PDB entry 2NMP | X-ray diffraction, 2.60 A resolution | chains C and D of the 4 polymer chains in the assembly

== Chain C (and D) ==
Name: Cystathionine gamma-lyase
Organism: Homo sapiens
Notes: chain D of this document is another copy of the same molecule, construct and numbering; everything in this record applies to it too
UniProtKB: P32929 (CGL_HUMAN); residues 1-402 here = UniProt positions 1-402
Chain sequence (403 residues; numbered 0 to 402; the number before each row is that of its first residue; numbering starts at 0):
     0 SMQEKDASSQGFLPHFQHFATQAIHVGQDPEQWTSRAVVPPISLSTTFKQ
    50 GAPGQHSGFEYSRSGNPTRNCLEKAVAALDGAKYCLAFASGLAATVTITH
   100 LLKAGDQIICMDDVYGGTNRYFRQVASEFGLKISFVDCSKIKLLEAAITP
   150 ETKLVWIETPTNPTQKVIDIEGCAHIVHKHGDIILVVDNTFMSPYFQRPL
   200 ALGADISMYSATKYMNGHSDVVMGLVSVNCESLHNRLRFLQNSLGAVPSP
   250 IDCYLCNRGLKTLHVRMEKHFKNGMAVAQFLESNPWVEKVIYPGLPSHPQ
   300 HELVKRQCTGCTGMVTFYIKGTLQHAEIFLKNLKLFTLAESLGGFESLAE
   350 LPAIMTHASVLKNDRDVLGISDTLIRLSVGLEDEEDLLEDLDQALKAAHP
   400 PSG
Disordered / not traced: 0-9, 55-56, 402 (chain D: 0-9, 359-360, 402)
Construct notes: expression tag (0)
Covalently attached groups: pyridoxal phosphate (PLP) linked to Lys212
Residues lining bound ligands: pyridoxal phosphate (PLP): Ser89, Gly90, Leu91, Tyr114, Thr117, Glu157, Asn161, Asp187, Thr189, Phe190, Met207, Ser209, Thr211, Val221, Met222, Leu341
Swiss-Prot annotation at these positions:
  - binding site (substrate): Arg62, Tyr114, Arg119, Glu339
  - modified residue: Lys212 (N6-(pyridoxal phosphate)lysine)
  - natural variant: Thr67 (T67I: In CSTNU), Gln240 (Q240E: In CSTNU)

== How chain C and chain D interact ==
Contacting residue pairs - 104 pairs, chain C then chain D:
  Leu43(C) with Asp219(D); Leu254(D), hydrophobic
  Ser44(C) with Ser218(D)
  Thr45(C) with Ser218(D), hydrogen bond (backbone-backbone); Asp219(D); Val220(D)
  Thr46(C) with Ala338(D); Glu339(D); Ser340(D)
  Phe47(C) with Ala338(D)
  Lys48(C) with Thr336(D); Leu337(D)
  Gln49(C) with Leu337(D), hydrogen bond (backbone-backbone); Glu339(D); Met354(D)
  Ala51(C) with Leu337(D), hydrophobic
  Pro52(C) with Leu337(D); Ile353(D), hydrophobic; Met354(D), hydrophobic
  Glu59(C) with Glu339(D)
  Tyr60(C) with Thr211(D); Lys212(D); Ser340(D)
  Ser61(C) with Val221(D)
  Arg62(C) with Leu91(D); Tyr114(D); Arg119(D)
  Ala88(C) with Ala88(D), hydrophobic; Gly244(D); Val246(D)
  Ser89(C) with Arg62(D); Gly244(D), hydrogen bond (side chain-backbone)
  Leu91(C) with Arg62(D); Asn241(D); Ser242(D); Leu243(D)
  Ala92(C) with Leu243(D), hydrogen bond (backbone-backbone); Gly244(D)
  Val95(C) with Leu243(D)
  His99(C) with His99(D); Val124(D); Phe128(D)
  Leu101(C) with Phe128(D)
  Lys102(C) with Glu127(D); Phe128(D)
  Ala103(C) with Glu127(D), hydrogen bond (backbone-backbone)
  Tyr114(C) with Arg62(D), hydrogen bond
  Arg119(C) with Arg62(D); Asn241(D); Ser242(D), hydrogen bond
  Tyr120(C) with Leu243(D), hydrophobic
  Gln123(C) with Phe238(D)
  Val124(C) with His99(D); Leu243(D), hydrophobic
  Glu127(C) with Leu101(D); Lys102(D); Ala103(D), hydrogen bond (backbone-backbone)
  Phe128(C) with Thr98(D); His99(D); Leu101(D); Phe128(D)
  Thr211(C) with Thr45(D); Tyr60(D)
  Lys212(C) with Tyr60(D)
  Ser218(C) with Leu43(D); Ser44(D); Thr45(D), hydrogen bond (backbone-backbone)
  Asp219(C) with Leu43(D)
  Val220(C) with Thr45(D)
  Val221(C) with Thr45(D); Ser61(D)
  Phe238(C) with Arg119(D); Gln123(D)
  Asn241(C) with Leu91(D); Arg119(D), hydrogen bond
  Ser242(C) with Leu91(D); Arg119(D)
  Leu243(C) with Leu91(D); Ala92(D), hydrogen bond (backbone-backbone); Val95(D); Tyr120(D), hydrophobic
  Gly244(C) with Ala88(D); Ser89(D), hydrogen bond (backbone-side chain); Ala92(D)
  Val246(C) with Ala88(D)
  Ser248(C) with Ser248(D); Asp251(D), hydrogen bond
  Asp251(C) with Ser248(D), hydrogen bond
  Thr336(C) with Lys48(D)
  Leu337(C) with Lys48(D); Gln49(D), hydrogen bond (backbone-backbone); Ala51(D); Pro52(D)
  Ala338(C) with Phe47(D)
  Glu339(C) with Thr46(D), hydrogen bond (backbone-side chain); Gln49(D); Glu59(D)
  Ser340(C) with Thr45(D); Thr46(D); Tyr60(D)
  Ile353(C) with Pro52(D), hydrophobic; Gly53(D)
  Met354(C) with Gln49(D); Gly53(D)
Interface residues without a listed pair, chain C (61 interface residues in all): Gly53, Thr98, Gly129, Leu130, Leu239, Ala245, Ile250, Leu254, Glu326, Leu329, Leu350
Interface residues without a listed pair, chain D (62 interface residues in all): Gly50, Gly129, Leu130, Leu239, Ala245, Ile250, Glu326, Leu329, Leu350

== Overview ==
61 residues of chain C face 62 of chain D across their interface; the contacts include 16 hydrogen bonds.
Polar pairs include Ser89(C)-Gly244(D), Tyr114(C)-Arg62(D) and Arg119(C)-Ser242(D). Pyridoxal phosphate is
covalently linked to Lys212(C). From UniProt: 4 substrate-binding residues on chain C.
Chain C and chain D are both Cystathionine gamma-lyase (Homo sapiens); the structure, Crystal structure of
human Cystathionine gamma lyase, was determined by X-ray diffraction together with 3ELP and 3COG from the same
study.
